Entry 3EE0 (X-ray diffraction, 2.75 A resolution); this record covers chains A and B.

[Chain A]
Name: Thrombin light chain
Source organism: Homo sapiens
Notes: EC 3.4.21.5
UniProt: P00734 (THRB_HUMAN); the construct lacks a stretch of the UniProt sequence, so the offset changes along the chain: -4 to 0 = UniProt 328-332; 1-14 = UniProt 336-349
Amino-acid sequence (36 residues; numbered -4 to 15 plus 16 insertion-coded residues; the number before each row is that of its first residue; a row labelled like 14A-14M holds insertion residues (14A, then the next letters in order); numbers below 1 keep their minus sign (Thr-4 is residue -4)):
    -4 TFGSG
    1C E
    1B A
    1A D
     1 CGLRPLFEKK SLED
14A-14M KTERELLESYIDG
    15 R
Disordered / not traced: -4 to 0, 15
Curated features (UniProtKB/Swiss-Prot):
  - site: Arg15 (Cleavage)

[Chain B]
Name: Thrombin heavy chain
Source organism: Homo sapiens
Notes: EC 3.4.21.5
UniProt: P00734 (THRB_HUMAN); the construct lacks a stretch of the UniProt sequence and is renumbered around it, so the offset changes along the chain: 16-36 = UniProt 364-384; 37-60 = UniProt 386-409; 61-77 = UniProt 419-435; 78-97 = UniProt 437-456; 7 more segments
Amino-acid sequence (259 residues; row label = number of the first residue in the row; note: 1 number in that range is skipped by the numbering (no residue carries it; nothing is unmodelled there); a row labelled like 60A-60I holds insertion residues (60A, then the next letters in order)):
    16 IVEGSDAEIG MSPWQVMLFR K
   36A S
    37 PQELLCGASL ISDRWVLTAA HCLL
60A-60I YPPWDKNFT
    61 ENDLLVRIGK HSRTRYE
   77A R
    78 NIEKISMLEK IYIHPRYNWR
   97A E
    98 NLDRDIALMK LKKPVAFSDY IHPVCLPDRE TA
129A-129C ASL
   130 LQAGYKGRVT GWGNLKETWT
149A-149E ANVGK
   150 GQPSVLQVVN LPIVERPVCK DSTRIRITDN MFCAG
  184A Y
   185 KP
186A-186D DEGK
   187 RGDACEGDSG GPFVMKSP
204A-204B FN
   205 NRWYQMGIVS AGA
   219 GCD
  221A R
   222 DGKYGFYTHV FRLKKWIQKV IDQFGE
Disordered / not traced: 146-149, 149A-149D, 221, 221A, 222-223, 246-247
Sequence notes: engineered mutation Ala215 (Trp590 in P00734), Ala217 (Glu592 in P00734)
Curated features (UniProtKB/Swiss-Prot):
  - region: Ala183 to Val200 (High affinity receptor-binding region which is also known as the TP508 peptide)
  - active site (Charge relay system): His57, Asp102, Ser195
  - glycosylation: Asn60G (N-linked (GlcNAc...) (complex) asparagine)
Disulfide bonds: Cys42-Cys58, Cys168-Cys182, Cys191-Cys220

[Chain A / chain B interface]
Contacting residue pairs (57; chain A residue first):
  Cys1(A) - His119(B)
  Cys1(A) - Pro120(B)
  Cys1(A) - Val121(B)
  Cys1(A) - Cys122(B)  disulfide
  Cys1(A) - Arg206(B)  hydrogen bond (backbone-side chain)
  Asp1A(A) - His119(B)  salt bridge
  Asp1A(A) - Arg206(B)
  Ala1B(A) - Arg206(B)  hydrogen bond (backbone-side chain)
  Glu1C(A) - Pro120(B)
  Gly2(A) - Pro120(B)  hydrogen bond (backbone-backbone)
  Gly2(A) - Val121(B)
  Gly2(A) - Cys122(B)  hydrogen bond (backbone-side chain)
  Gly2(A) - Arg206(B)
  Gly2(A) - Trp207(B)  hydrogen bond (backbone-backbone)
  Leu3(A) - His119(B)  hydrogen bond (backbone-side chain)
  Leu3(A) - Asn205(B)
  Leu3(A) - Arg206(B)
  Arg4(A) - Gly25(B)
  Arg4(A) - Met26(B)  hydrogen bond (side chain-backbone)
  Arg4(A) - Pro28(B)
  Arg4(A) - Trp29(B)
  Arg4(A) - Arg137(B)
  Arg4(A) - Trp207(B)
  Pro5(A) - Ser115(B)
  Pro5(A) - Asp116(B)
  Pro5(A) - His119(B)
  Leu6(A) - Asp116(B)
  Leu6(A) - Tyr117(B)  hydrophobic
  Phe7(A) - Glu23(B)
  Phe7(A) - Ile24(B)
  Phe7(A) - Gly25(B)
  Phe7(A) - Met26(B)  hydrophobic
  Glu8(A) - Lys202(B)
  Glu8(A) - Asn205(B)
  Glu8(A) - Trp207(B)  hydrogen bond
  Asp14(A) - Glu23(B)
  Asp14(A) - Met26(B)
  Asp14(A) - Arg137(B)  salt bridge
  Asp14(A) - Trp207(B)
  Lys14A(A) - Glu23(B)  hydrogen bond (backbone-side chain)
  Thr14B(A) - Arg137(B)
  Thr14B(A) - Asn159(B)  hydrogen bond (backbone-side chain)
  Glu14C(A) - Arg137(B)
  Glu14C(A) - Lys202(B)  salt bridge
  Glu14E(A) - Lys135(B)  salt bridge
  Glu14E(A) - Asn159(B)  hydrogen bond
  Glu14E(A) - Tyr184A(B)
  Leu14F(A) - Arg137(B)
  Leu14F(A) - Asn159(B)
  Leu14F(A) - Trp207(B)  hydrophobic
  Ser14I(A) - Tyr134(B)
  Ser14I(A) - Lys135(B)  hydrogen bond (side chain-backbone)
  Tyr14J(A) - Leu129C(B)
  Tyr14J(A) - Tyr134(B)  hydrophobic
  Tyr14J(A) - Met201(B)
  Tyr14J(A) - Lys202(B)  hydrogen bond (side chain-backbone)
  Tyr14J(A) - Pro204(B)  hydrophobic
Interface residues without a listed pair, chain A (20 interface residues in all): Lys9
Interface residues without a listed pair, chain B (31 interface residues in all): Ser27, Asp49, Phe114, Gly133, Gly136, Ser203
Cross-chain cystine bridges: Cys1(A)-Cys122(B)

[Summary]
Chain A and chain B form an interface of 20 and 31 residues respectively, with 1 disulfide bond, 13 hydrogen
bonds and 4 salt bridges. Polar pairs include Asp1A(A)-His119(B), Glu14E(A)-Lys135(B) and Asp14(A)-Arg137(B).
Curated annotation (UniProt) lists 3 active-site residues on chain B.
Chain A is Thrombin light chain and chain B is Thrombin heavy chain, both from Homo sapiens; the structure,
Crystal Structure of the W215A/E217A Mutant of Human Thrombin (space group P2(1)2(1)2(1)), was determined by
X-ray diffraction.
